1DSX - chains A and C of the 4 polymer chains in the assembly; structure by X-ray diffraction, 1.60 A resolution.

Chain A (and C):
Molecule: Protein (KV1.2 voltage-gated potassium channel)
Organism: Rattus norvegicus
Notes: fragment: n-terminal assembly domain, residues 33-119; chain C of this document is another copy of the same molecule, construct and numbering; everything in this record applies to it too
UniProtKB: P63142 (KCNA2_RAT); residue numbers follow UniProt; this construct covers 33-119
Chain sequence (87 residues; numbered 33 to 119; the number before each row is that of its first residue):
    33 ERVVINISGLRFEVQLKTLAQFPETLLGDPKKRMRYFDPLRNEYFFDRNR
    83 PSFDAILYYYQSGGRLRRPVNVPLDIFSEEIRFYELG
Construct notes: engineered mutation Val46 (Thr in P63142)
From the paper describing this entry:
  - conformationally variable residues: Val46, Thr50

How chain A and chain C interact:
Residue-residue contacts (31; chain A residue first):
  Asn38(A) - Glu45(C)  hydrogen bond
  Ser40(A) - Phe44(C)
  Ser40(A) - Glu45(C)  hydrogen bond (backbone-backbone)
  Ser40(A) - Gln93(C)  hydrogen bond
  Gly41(A) - Arg43(C)
  Gly41(A) - Glu45(C)
  Arg43(A) - Glu45(C)  salt bridge
  Arg73(A) - Arg34(C)
  Arg73(A) - Glu45(C)  salt bridge
  Phe77(A) - Arg34(C)
  Phe77(A) - Glu45(C)
  Asp79(A) - Glu45(C)
  Asp79(A) - Val46(C)
  Asp79(A) - Gln47(C)  hydrogen bond (side chain-backbone)
  Asp79(A) - Thr50(C)  hydrogen bond
  Asp79(A) - Gln93(C)  hydrogen bond
  Arg80(A) - Gln93(C)
  Asn81(A) - Tyr90(C)
  Asn81(A) - Gln93(C)
  Arg82(A) - Leu42(C)
  Arg82(A) - Arg43(C)  hydrogen bond (side chain-backbone)
  Arg82(A) - Phe44(C)
  Arg82(A) - Asp86(C)  salt bridge
  Pro83(A) - Asp86(C)
  Asn103(A) - Val102(C)
  Asn103(A) - Asn103(C)
  Pro105(A) - Arg99(C)
  Asp107(A) - Arg97(C)  salt bridge
  Asp107(A) - Arg99(C)  salt bridge
  Ile108(A) - Tyr90(C)  hydrophobic
  Ile108(A) - Arg99(C)
Also at the interface, not in a pair above, chain A (17 interface residues in all): Asp70, Val102
Also at the interface, not in a pair above, chain C (16 interface residues in all): Leu89

In short:
17 residues of chain A and 16 residues of chain C are in contact, with 7 hydrogen bonds and 5 salt bridges.
Polar pairs include Arg43(A)-Glu45(C), Arg73(A)-Glu45(C) and Arg82(A)-Asp86(C). From the paper: conformational
variability at Val46(A) and Thr50(A).
Chain A and chain C are both Protein (KV1.2 voltage-gated potassium channel) (Rattus norvegicus); the
structure, KV1.2 T1 domain, residues 33-119, T46V mutant, was determined by X-ray diffraction together with
1QDV and 1QDW from the same study.
